7D7C - chains D and T of the 7 polymer chains in the assembly; structure by electron microscopy, 3.60 A resolution.

[Chain D]
Name: DNA-directed RNA polymerase subunit beta'
Source organism: Escherichia coli
Notes: EC 2.7.7.6
Reference sequence: D7Y6A2 (D7Y6A2_ECOLX); numbering as in UniProt (aligned over 1-1407)
Sequence (1407 residues; numbered 1 to 1407; the number before each row is that of its first residue):
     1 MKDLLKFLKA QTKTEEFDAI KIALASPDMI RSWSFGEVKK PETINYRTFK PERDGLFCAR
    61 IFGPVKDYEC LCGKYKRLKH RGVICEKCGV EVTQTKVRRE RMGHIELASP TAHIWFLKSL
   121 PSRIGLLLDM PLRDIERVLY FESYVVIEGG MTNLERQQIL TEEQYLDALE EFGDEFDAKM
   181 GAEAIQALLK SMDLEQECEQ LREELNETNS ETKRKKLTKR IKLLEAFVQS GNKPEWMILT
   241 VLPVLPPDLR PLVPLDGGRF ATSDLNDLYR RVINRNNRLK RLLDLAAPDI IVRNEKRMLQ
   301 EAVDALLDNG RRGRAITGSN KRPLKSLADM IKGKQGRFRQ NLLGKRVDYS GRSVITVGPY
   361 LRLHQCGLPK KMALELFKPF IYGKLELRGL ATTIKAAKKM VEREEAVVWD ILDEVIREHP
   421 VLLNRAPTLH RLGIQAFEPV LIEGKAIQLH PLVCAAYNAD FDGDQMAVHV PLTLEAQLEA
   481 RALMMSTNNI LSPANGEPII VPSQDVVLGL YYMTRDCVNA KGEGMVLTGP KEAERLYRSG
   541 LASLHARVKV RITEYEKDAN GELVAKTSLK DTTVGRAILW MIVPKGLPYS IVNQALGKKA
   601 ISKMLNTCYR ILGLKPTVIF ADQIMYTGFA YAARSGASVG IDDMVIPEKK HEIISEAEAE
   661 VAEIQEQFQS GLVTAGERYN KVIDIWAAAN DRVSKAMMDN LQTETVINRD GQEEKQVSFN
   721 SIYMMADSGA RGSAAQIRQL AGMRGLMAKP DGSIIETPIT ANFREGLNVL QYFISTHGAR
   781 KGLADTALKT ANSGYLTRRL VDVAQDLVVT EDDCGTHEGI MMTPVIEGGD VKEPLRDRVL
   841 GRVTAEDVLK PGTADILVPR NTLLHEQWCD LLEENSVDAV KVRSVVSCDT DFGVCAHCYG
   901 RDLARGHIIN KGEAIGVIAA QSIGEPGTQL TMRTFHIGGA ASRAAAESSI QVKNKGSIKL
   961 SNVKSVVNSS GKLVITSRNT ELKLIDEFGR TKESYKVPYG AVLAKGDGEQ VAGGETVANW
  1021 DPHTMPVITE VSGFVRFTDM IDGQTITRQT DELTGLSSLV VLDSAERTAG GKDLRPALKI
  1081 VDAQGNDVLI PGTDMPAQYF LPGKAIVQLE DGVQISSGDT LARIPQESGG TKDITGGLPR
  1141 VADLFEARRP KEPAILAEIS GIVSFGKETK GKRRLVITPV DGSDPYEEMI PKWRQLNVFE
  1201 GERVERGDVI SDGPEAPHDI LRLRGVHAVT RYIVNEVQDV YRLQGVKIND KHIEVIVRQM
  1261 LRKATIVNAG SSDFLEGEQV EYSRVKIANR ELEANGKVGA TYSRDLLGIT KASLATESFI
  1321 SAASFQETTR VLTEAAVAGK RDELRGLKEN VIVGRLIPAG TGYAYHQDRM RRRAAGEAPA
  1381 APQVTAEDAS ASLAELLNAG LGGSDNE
Disordered / not traced: 1-15, 933-947, 1127-1134, 1374-1407
Bound ions: Mg2+: Asp460, Asp462; Zn2+: Cys814, Cys888, Cys895, Cys898

[Chain T]
Molecule: template strand (59-nt DNA)
Sequence (59 nucleotides; row label = number of the first residue in the row; note: 8 numbers in that range are skipped by the numbering (no residue carries them; nothing is unmodelled there); a row labelled like 13A-13I holds insertion residues (13A, then the next letters in order)):
     1 GGCTGCTTCA GTA
13A-13I TCAGGAGTA
    22 TTTATACTCT CAGTAATAGT GCTGAGCTCT TTATTAG
Disordered / not traced: 13A-13I, 32-58

[How chain D and chain T interact]
Residue-residue contacts (18):
  Lys118(D) - DA10(T)  phosphate contact
  Asn209(D) - DG2(T)  hydrogen bond to the phosphate
  Ser210(D) - DG2(T)  sugar contact
  Ser210(D) - DC3(T)  hydrogen bond to the phosphate
  Thr212(D) - DC3(T)  phosphate contact
  Arg259(D) - DT22(T)  salt bridge to the phosphate
  Phe260(D) - DT22(T)  base contact
  Thr262(D) - DT22(T)  base contact
  Thr262(D) - DT23(T)  base contact
  Arg311(D) - DG11(T)  salt bridge to the phosphate
  Ser319(D) - DT23(T)  hydrogen bond to the base
  Asn320(D) - DT23(T)  base contact
  Arg339(D) - DA13(T)  salt bridge to the phosphate
  Arg798(D) - DA13(T)  salt bridge to the phosphate
  Lys1172(D) - DG5(T)  salt bridge to the phosphate
  Gln1326(D) - DT12(T)  sugar contact
  Glu1327(D) - DG11(T)  sugar contact
  Glu1327(D) - DT12(T)  hydrogen bond to the phosphate
Interface residues without a listed pair, chain D (23 interface residues in all): Leu120, Glu211, Lys213, Ala261, Gly318, Tyr795, Thr1329, Arg1330
Interface residues without a listed pair, chain T (10 interface residues in all): DT24

[In short]
23 residues of chain D face 10 of chain T across their interface; the contacts include 4 hydrogen bonds and 5
salt bridges. Among the polar pairs are Ser319(D)-DT23(T), Asn209(D)-DG2(T) and Ser210(D)-DC3(T). Asp460(D)
and Asp462(D) form the Mg2+ site.
Here chain D is DNA-directed RNA polymerase subunit beta' (Escherichia coli) and chain T is template strand
(59-nt DNA). Entry 7D7C (CryoEM structure of gp55-dependent RNA polymerase-promoter open complex) was
determined by electron microscopy, deposited together with 7D7D.
